Entry 2R2R (X-ray diffraction, 2.10 A resolution); this record covers chains B and A of the 3 polymer chains in the assembly.

== Chain B ==
Molecule: 8-nt DNA strand
Sequence (8 nucleotides; row label = number of the first residue in the row):
     1 ATTAGTTA

== Chain A ==
Molecule: Reverse transcriptase
From: Moloney murine leukemia virus
Notes: EC 2.7.7.49
Reference sequence: P03355 (POL_MLVMO); residues 24-278 here correspond to UniProt positions 144-398 (UniProt number = residue number + 120)
Amino-acid sequence (255 residues; numbered 24 to 278; the number before each row is that of its first residue):
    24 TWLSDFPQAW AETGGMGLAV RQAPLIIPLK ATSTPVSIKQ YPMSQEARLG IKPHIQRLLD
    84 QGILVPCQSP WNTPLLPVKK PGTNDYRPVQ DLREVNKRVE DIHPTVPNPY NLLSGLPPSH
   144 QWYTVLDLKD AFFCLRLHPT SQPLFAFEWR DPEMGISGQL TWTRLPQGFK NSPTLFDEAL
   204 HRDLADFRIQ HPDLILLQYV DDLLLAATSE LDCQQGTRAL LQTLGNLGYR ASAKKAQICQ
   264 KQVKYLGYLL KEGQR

== Chain B / chain A interface ==
Contacting residue pairs (7):
  DA1(B) with Tyr64(A), sugar contact; Leu99(A), base contact; Arg116(A), base contact
  DT2(B) with Tyr64(A), sugar contact; Arg116(A), hydrogen bond to the base
  DT3(B) with Arg116(A), hydrogen bond to the sugar
  DA4(B) with Lys120(A), salt bridge to the phosphate
Other interface residues (no listed pair), chain A (5 interface residues in all): Asp114

== In short ==
4 residues of chain B and 5 residues of chain A are in contact; the contacts include 2 hydrogen bonds and 1
salt bridge. Polar contacts include DT2(B)-Arg116(A), DT3(B)-Arg116(A) and DA4(B)-Lys120(A).
Here chain B is an 8-nt DNA strand and chain A is Reverse transcriptase (Moloney murine leukemia virus). Entry
2R2R (d(ATTAGTTATAACTAAT) complexed with MMLV RT catalytic fragment) was determined by X-ray diffraction (same
publication as 2R2S, 2R2T and 2R2U).
